6T9I - chains E and K of the 12 polymer chains in the assembly; structure by electron microscopy, 3.90 A resolution.

[Chain E]
Protein: Transcription initiation factor TFIID subunit 6
Organism: Saccharomyces cerevisiae (strain ATCC 204508 / S288c)
UniProtKB: P53040 (TAF6_YEAST); numbering as in UniProt (aligned over 1-516)
Amino-acid sequence (516 residues; each row starts with the number of its first residue):
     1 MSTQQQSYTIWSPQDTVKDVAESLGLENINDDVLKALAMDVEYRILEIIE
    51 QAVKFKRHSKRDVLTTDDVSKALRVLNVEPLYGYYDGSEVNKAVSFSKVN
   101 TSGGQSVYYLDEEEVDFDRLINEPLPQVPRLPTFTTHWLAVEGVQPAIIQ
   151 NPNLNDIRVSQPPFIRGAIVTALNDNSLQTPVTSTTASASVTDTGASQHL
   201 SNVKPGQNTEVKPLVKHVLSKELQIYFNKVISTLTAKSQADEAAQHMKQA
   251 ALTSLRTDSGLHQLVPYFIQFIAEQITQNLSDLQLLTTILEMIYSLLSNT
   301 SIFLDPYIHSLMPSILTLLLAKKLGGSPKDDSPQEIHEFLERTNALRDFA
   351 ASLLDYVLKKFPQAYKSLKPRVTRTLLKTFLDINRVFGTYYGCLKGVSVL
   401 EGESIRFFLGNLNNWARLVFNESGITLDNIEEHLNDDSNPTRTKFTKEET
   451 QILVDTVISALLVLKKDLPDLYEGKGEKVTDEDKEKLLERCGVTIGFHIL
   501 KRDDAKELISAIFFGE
Disordered / not traced: 1-7, 177-187, 235-242, 435-442, 468-516

[Chain K]
Protein: Transcriptional activator SPT7
Organism: Saccharomyces cerevisiae (strain ATCC 204508 / S288c)
UniProtKB: P35177 (SPT7_YEAST); numbering as in UniProt (aligned over 1-1332)
Amino-acid sequence (1332 residues; row label = number of the first residue in the row):
     1 MTERIPIKNYQRTNAKALLKLTEKLFNKNFFDLYLTSQQLVVLEYLLSIS
    51 SEEDKLKAWDYFLKGNIALNVEKSFPLTQEEEHHGAVSPAVDTRSDDVSS
   101 QTIKDNNNTNTNTSISNENHVENEIEDKGDNAIANEDNFVNNDESDNVEE
   151 DLFKLDLEDLKQQISGTRFIGNLSLKIRYVLWQCAIDYIYCDRNEFGDEN
   201 DTEYTLLDVEEKEEEEIGKNEKPQNKEGISKFAEDEDYDDEDENYDEDST
   251 DVKNVDDPPKNLDSISSSNIEIDDERRLVLNISISKETLSKLKTNNVEEI
   301 MGNWNKIYHSFEYDKETMIKRLKLEESDKMIEKGKKKRSRSDLEAATDEQ
   351 DRENTNDEPDTNQKLPTPEGSTFSDTGNKRPKQSNLDLTVNLGIENLSLK
   401 HLLSSIQQKKSQLGISDYELKHLIMDVRKNRSKWTSDERIGQEELYEACE
   451 KVVLELRNYTEHSTPFLNKVSKREAPNYHQIIKKSMDLNTVLKKLKSFQY
   501 DSKQEFVDDIMLIWKNCLTYNSDPSHFLRGHAIAMQKKSLQLIRMIPNIT
   551 IRNRADLEKEIEDMEKDKDYELDEEEEVAGSGRKGLNMGAHMLAKENGKV
   601 SEKDSSKTVKDEAPTNDDKLTSVIPEGEKEKDKTASSTVTVHENVNKNEI
   651 KENGKNEEQDMVEESSKTEDSSKDADAAKKDTEDGLQDKTAENKEAGENN
   701 EEEEDDDDEDEDEDMVDSQSYLLEKDDDRDDLEISVWKTVTAKVRAEICL
   751 KRTEYFKNGKLNSDSEAFLKNPQRMKRFDQLFLEYKEQKALESYRQKIEQ
   801 NSIMKNGFGTVLKQEDDDQLQFHNDHSLNGNEAFEKQPNDIELDDTRFLQ
   851 EYDISNAIPDIVYEGVNTKTLDKMEDASVDRMLQNGINKQSRFLANKDLG
   901 LTPKMNQNITLIQQIRHICHKISLIRMLQSPLSAQNSRSNPNAFLNNHIY
   951 NYTIIDDSLDIDPVSQLPTHDYKNNRELIWKFMHKNISKVAMANGFETAH
  1001 PSAINMLTEIAGDYLSNLIKTLKLHHETNSLNRGTNVEMLQTTLLENGIN
  1051 RPDDLFSYVESEFGKKTKKLQDIKQKLESFLRALLRPTLQELSERNFEDE
  1101 SQSFFTGDFASELTGEDFFGFRELGLEKEFGVLSSSVPLQLLTTQFQTVD
  1151 GETKVQAKKIQPEESDSIVYKKITKGMLDAGSFWNTLLPLLQKDYERSKA
  1201 YIAKQSKSSANDKTSMTSTEDNSFALLEEDQFVSKKTATKARLPPTGKIS
  1251 TTYKKKPIASAFILPEEDLENDVKADPTTTVNAKVGAENDGDSSLFLRTP
  1301 QPLDPLDMDDAFDDTNMGSNSSFSLSLPRLNQ
Disordered / not traced: 1-151, 188-727, 755-848, 931-951, 1086-1332
Curated features (UniProtKB/Swiss-Prot):
  - modified residue: T78 (Phosphothreonine), S88 (Phosphoserine), S1293 (Phosphoserine)
  - mutagenesis: L843 to Q1332 (In spt7-223; removes the C-terminal histone fold, leading to the same phenotype as a deletion mutation), G1120 to Q1332 (In spt7-217; mimiks the processed form of SPT7. Leads to a shifted profile with the predominant form of the SPT module now abundant in SALSA/SLIK, and a significantly reduced amount of SAGA)

[How chain E and chain K interact]
Contacting residue pairs (136; chain E residue first):
  D67(E) with R976(K), salt bridge
  R74(E) with K1020(K)
  Y82(E) with M1006(K); E1009(K); I1010(K), hydrophobic; D1013(K), hydrogen bond
  G83(E) with M1006(K); E1009(K), hydrogen bond (backbone-side chain)
  Y84(E) with E1009(K)
  Y85(E) with R976(K); E977(K); W980(K)
  D86(E) with W980(K); N1005(K)
  G87(E) with W980(K)
  S88(E) with E977(K)
  E89(E) with R976(K), salt bridge; E977(K)
  E112(E) with H1000(K), salt bridge; P1001(K); S1002(K), hydrogen bond (side chain-backbone)
  E113(E) with P1001(K)
  E114(E) with T998(K); A999(K)
  V115(E) with T998(K); A999(K), hydrogen bond (backbone-backbone)
  D116(E) with E997(K)
  F117(E) with A991(K); M992(K), hydrophobic; F996(K), hydrophobic; E997(K); A999(K), hydrophobic; I1004(K), hydrophobic
  D118(E) with Q913(K), hydrogen bond; T953(K)
  L120(E) with K981(K); K985(K)
  I121(E) with I955(K), hydrophobic; D956(K); K985(K); S988(K); K989(K); M992(K), hydrophobic
  N122(E) with T953(K); I954(K), hydrogen bond (side chain-backbone); I955(K); D956(K), hydrogen bond (side chain-backbone); L959(K)
  E123(E) with L959(K); K981(K)
  P124(E) with L959(K)
  L125(E) with L959(K); D960(K); I961(K); L978(K), hydrophobic; F982(K), hydrophobic
  P126(E) with I961(K); K981(K)
  Q127(E) with D962(K), hydrogen bond; S965(K)
  V128(E) with S965(K); H970(K), hydrogen bond (backbone-side chain); D971(K); N975(K)
  P129(E) with H970(K), hydrogen bond (backbone-side chain); D971(K)
  R130(E) with L871(K); M874(K); T969(K); H970(K), hydrogen bond (backbone-side chain); D971(K)
  L131(E) with P968(K); T969(K), hydrogen bond (backbone-backbone); H970(K); D971(K)
  F134(E) with G865(K)
  T135(E) with G865(K); V866(K)
  T136(E) with I861(K); Y863(K); E864(K)
  W138(E) with P859(K), hydrophobic; D860(K); I861(K)
  V141(E) with A857(K); I858(K), hydrophobic; P859(K)
  S201(E) with L849(K)
  G206(E) with I858(K)
  Q207(E) with I858(K)
  N208(E) with N856(K)
  E210(E) with N856(K), hydrogen bond (backbone-side chain)
  V211(E) with S855(K); N856(K), hydrogen bond (backbone-side chain)
  P213(E) with S855(K)
  P266(E) with I854(K)
  Q270(E) with R752(K); I854(K)
  F271(E) with R752(K); E754(K)
  A273(E) with R752(K)
  E274(E) with R752(K)
  T277(E) with R752(K)
  D305(E) with P859(K); D860(K)
  P306(E) with A857(K); P859(K)
  Y307(E) with I854(K)
  H309(E) with E851(K)
  S310(E) with I854(K)
  P313(E) with E851(K)
  Q363(E) with D860(K); I861(K); V862(K)
  S367(E) with D860(K)
  T373(E) with I186(K)
  R374(E) with Q183(K); I186(K)
  L377(E) with Y179(K)
  K378(E) with Y179(K)
  L381(E) with L175(K), hydrophobic; K176(K), hydrogen bond (backbone-side chain)
  D382(E) with L175(K); K176(K)
  I383(E) with R168(K); N172(K)
  N384(E) with N172(K); D728(K)
  R385(E) with D728(K), salt bridge
  F407(E) with W182(K), hydrogen bond (backbone-side chain); A185(K); I186(K), hydrophobic
  G410(E) with R178(K), hydrogen bond (backbone-side chain)
  N411(E) with R178(K)
  N414(E) with R178(K)
  L418(E) with G171(K)
Interface residues without a listed pair, chain E (80 interface residues in all): T133, P146, Q198, P205, T209, L214, I269, F303, K322, R371, W415
Interface residues without a listed pair, chain K (80 interface residues in all): D731, I734, K751, T753, Y852, N867, Y952, Y972, H984

[Summary]
The chain E/chain K interface involves 80 residues from each chain, with 17 hydrogen bonds and 4 salt bridges.
Among the polar pairs are D67(E)-R976(K), E89(E)-R976(K) and E112(E)-H1000(K). Curated annotation (UniProt)
lists 3 mutagenesis sites on chain K.
Here chain E is Transcription initiation factor TFIID subunit 6 and chain K is Transcriptional activator SPT7,
both from Saccharomyces cerevisiae (strain ATCC 204508 / S288c). Entry 6T9I (cryo-EM structure of
transcription coactivator SAGA) was determined by electron microscopy, deposited together with 6T9J and 6T9K.
